5BTL - chains A and D of the 8 polymer chains in the assembly; structure by X-ray diffraction, 2.50 A resolution.

[Chain A]
Name: DNA gyrase subunit A
From: Mycobacterium tuberculosis (strain ATCC 25618 / H37Rv)
Notes: EC 5.99.1.3; fragment: GyrA 2-500 with IGSG C-terminal tag
Reference sequence: P9WG47 (GYRA_MYCTU); numbering as in UniProt (aligned over 2-500)
Amino-acid sequence (503 residues; row label = number of the first residue in the row):
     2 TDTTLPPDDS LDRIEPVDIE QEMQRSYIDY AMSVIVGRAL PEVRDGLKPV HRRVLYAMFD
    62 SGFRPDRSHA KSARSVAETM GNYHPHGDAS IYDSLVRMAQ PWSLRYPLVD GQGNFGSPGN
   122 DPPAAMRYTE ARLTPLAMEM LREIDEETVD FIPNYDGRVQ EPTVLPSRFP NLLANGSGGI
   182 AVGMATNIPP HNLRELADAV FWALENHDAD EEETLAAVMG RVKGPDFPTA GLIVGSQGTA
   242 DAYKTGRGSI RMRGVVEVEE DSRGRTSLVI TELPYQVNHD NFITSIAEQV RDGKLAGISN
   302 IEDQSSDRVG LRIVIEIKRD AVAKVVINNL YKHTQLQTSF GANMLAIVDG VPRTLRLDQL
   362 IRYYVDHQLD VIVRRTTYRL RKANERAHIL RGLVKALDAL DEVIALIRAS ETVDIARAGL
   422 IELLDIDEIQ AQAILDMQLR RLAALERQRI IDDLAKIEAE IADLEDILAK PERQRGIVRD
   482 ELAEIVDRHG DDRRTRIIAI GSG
Not modelled in the structure: 2-14, 502-504
Modified positions: Tyr-129 (O-phosphotyrosine; PTR)
Sequence notes: expression tag (501-504)
Swiss-Prot annotation at these positions:
  - active site: Tyr-129 (O-(5'-phospho-DNA)-tyrosine intermediate)
  - modified residue: Thr-2 (N-acetylthreonine)
  - natural variant: Ala-90 (A90V: Confers ciprofloxacin resistance, in clinical isolate), Ser-91 (S91P: Confers ciprofloxacin resistance, in clinical isolate), Asp-94 (D94A: Confers ciprofloxacin resistance, in clinical isolate; D94G: Confers ciprofloxacin resistance, in clinical isolate; D94H: Confers ciprofloxacin resistance, in clinical isolate ...)
  - mutagenesis: Thr-80 (T80A: Slight resistance to fluoroquinolones. Hypersusceptibile, 2- to 14-fold higher sensitivity to fluoroquinolones, 2- to 8-fold more efficient in fluoroquinolone-induced DNA cleavage ...), Gly-88 (G88A: Confers fluoroquinolone resistance, IC(50) is 2- to 26-fold higher than wild-type ...), Ala-90 to Asp-94 (80-fold increased resistance to fluoroquinolones, 32- to 64-fold reduction in fluoroquinolone-induced DNA cleavage), Ala-90 (A90G: 4- to 16-fold more efficient in fluoroquinolone-induced DNA cleavage alone ...), Asp-94 (D94G/H: 25- 45-fold increased resistance to fluoroquinolones, 4- to 8-fold reduction in fluoroquinolone-induced DNA cleavage ...)

[Chain D]
Name: DNA gyrase subunit B
From: Mycobacterium tuberculosis (strain CDC 1551 / Oshkosh)
Notes: EC 5.99.1.3; fragment: GyrB 426-675 with N-terminal SNA tag
Reference sequence: P9WG44 (GYRB_MYCTO); numbering as in UniProt (aligned over 426-675)
Amino-acid sequence (253 residues; numbered 423 to 675; the number before each row is that of its first residue):
   423 SNALVRRKSA TDIGGLPGKL ADCRSTDPRK SELYVVEGDS AGGSAKSGRD SMFQAILPLR
   483 GKIINVEKAR IDRVLKNTEV QAIITALGTG IHDEFDIGKL RYHKIVLMAD ADVDGQHIST
   543 LLLTLLFRFM RPLIENGHVF LAQPPLYKLK WQRSDPEFAY SDRERDGLLE AGLKAGKKIN
   603 KEDGIQRYKG LGEMDAKELW ETTMDPSVRV LRQVTLDDAA AADELFSILM GEDVDARRSF
   663 ITRNAKDVRF LDV
Not modelled in the structure: 423, 432-436
Sequence notes: expression tag (423-425)
Bound ions: Mg2+: Asp-532, Asp-534
Small-molecule neighbours: 8-methyl-moxifloxacin (8MX; 1-cyclopropyl-6-fluoro-8-methyl-7-[(4aS,7aS)-octahydro-6H-pyrrolo[3,4-b]pyridin-6-yl]-4-oxo-1,4-dihydroquinoline-3-carboxylic acid): Arg-482, Gly-483, Thr-500, Glu-501
Swiss-Prot annotation at these positions:
  - binding site (Mg(2+)): Glu-459, Asp-532, Asp-534
  - site (Interaction with DNA): Lys-484, Asn-487
From the paper describing this entry:
  - binding site for 8-methyl-moxifloxacin: Thr-500

[Chain A / chain D interface]
Contacting residue pairs (30):
  Asp-67(A) / Glu-604(D)
  Arg-68(A) / Glu-604(D)  salt bridge
  Arg-68(A) / Asp-605(D)
  Ser-69(A) / Glu-604(D)
  Ser-69(A) / Asp-605(D)  hydrogen bond (backbone-side chain)
  Lys-72(A) / Glu-615(D)  salt bridge
  Gln-113(A) / Lys-572(D)
  Gln-113(A) / Gln-608(D)  hydrogen bond
  Gly-114(A) / Glu-615(D)
  Gly-114(A) / Asp-617(D)
  Asn-115(A) / Ser-462(D)  hydrogen bond (side chain-backbone)
  Asn-115(A) / Ser-466(D)
  Asp-122(A) / Lys-468(D)  salt bridge
  Ala-125(A) / Ser-462(D)
  Tyr-129(A) / Gly-460(D)
  Tyr-129(A) / Asp-461(D)
  Tyr-129(A) / Ser-462(D)
  Tyr-129(A) / Gly-614(D)
  Tyr-129(A) / Glu-615(D)
  Arg-133(A) / Asp-605(D)  salt bridge
  Glu-303(A) / Arg-446(D)  salt bridge
  Asp-304(A) / Arg-446(D)
  Gln-305(A) / Arg-446(D)
  Ser-306(A) / Ser-473(D)
  Asp-308(A) / Ser-469(D)
  Asp-308(A) / Ala-618(D)
  Asp-308(A) / Lys-619(D)
  Arg-309(A) / Gly-470(D)  hydrogen bond (side chain-backbone)
  Arg-309(A) / Arg-471(D)  hydrogen bond (side chain-backbone)
  Arg-309(A) / Trp-622(D)
Also at the interface, not in a pair above, chain A (20 interface residues in all): Ala-288, Arg-292, Ser-307
Also at the interface, not in a pair above, chain D (25 interface residues in all): Lys-430, Ser-431, Gly-465, Asp-472, Met-616

[Overview]
The interface between chain A and chain D involves 20 residues on one side and 25 on the other, with 5
hydrogen bonds and 5 salt bridges. Among the polar pairs are Arg-68(A)/Glu-604(D), Lys-72(A)/Glu-615(D) and
Asp-122(A)/Lys-468(D). Ligands of chain D: 8-methyl-moxifloxacin. The paper reports a binding site for
8-methyl-moxifloxacin at Thr-500(D).
Here chain A is DNA gyrase subunit A (Mycobacterium tuberculosis (strain ATCC 25618 / H37Rv)) and chain D is
DNA gyrase subunit B (Mycobacterium tuberculosis (strain CDC 1551 / Oshkosh)). Entry 5BTL (Crystal structure
of a topoisomerase II complex) was determined by X-ray diffraction (same publication as 5BS8, 5BTA, 5BTC,
5BTD, 5BTF, 5BTG, 5BTI and 5BTN).
